Entry 7KAP (electron microscopy, 4.10 A resolution (low resolution: residue-level contacts below are approximate; hydrogen-bond / salt-bridge calls are withheld)); this record covers chains A and B of the 7 polymer chains in the assembly.

Chain A:
Protein: Protein transport protein SEC61
Organism: Saccharomyces cerevisiae BY4741
Notes: engineered mutation(s): M90L/T185I/M294I/M450L
UniProt: P32915 (SC61A_YEAST); residues 1-480 here = UniProt positions 1-480
Amino-acid sequence (480 residues; numbered 1 to 480; the number before each row is that of its first residue):
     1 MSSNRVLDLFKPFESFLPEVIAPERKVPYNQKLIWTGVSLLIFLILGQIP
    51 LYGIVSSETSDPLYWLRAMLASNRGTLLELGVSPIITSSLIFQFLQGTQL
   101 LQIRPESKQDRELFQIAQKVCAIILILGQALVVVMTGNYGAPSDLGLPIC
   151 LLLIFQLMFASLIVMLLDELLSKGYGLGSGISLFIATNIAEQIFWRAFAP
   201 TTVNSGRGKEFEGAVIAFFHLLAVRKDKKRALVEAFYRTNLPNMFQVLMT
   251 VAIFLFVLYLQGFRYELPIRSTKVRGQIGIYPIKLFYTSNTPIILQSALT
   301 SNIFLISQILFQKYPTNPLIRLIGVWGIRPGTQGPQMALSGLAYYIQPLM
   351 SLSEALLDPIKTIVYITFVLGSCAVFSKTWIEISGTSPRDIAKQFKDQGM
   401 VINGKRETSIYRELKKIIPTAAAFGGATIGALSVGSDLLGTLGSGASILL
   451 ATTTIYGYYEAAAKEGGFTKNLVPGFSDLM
Not modelled in the structure: 1-11, 56-66, 143-146, 329-335, 469-480
Sequence notes: variant Leu90 (Met in P32915), Ile185 (Thr in P32915), Ile294 (Met in P32915), Leu450 (Met in P32915)

Chain B:
Protein: Protein transport protein SBH1
Organism: Saccharomyces cerevisiae BY4741
UniProt: P52870 (SC6B1_YEAST); residue numbers follow UniProt; this construct covers 1-82
Amino-acid sequence (82 residues; each row starts with the number of its first residue):
     1 MSSPTPPGGQRTLQKRKQGSSQKVAASAPKKNTNSNNSILKIYSDEATGL
    51 RVDPLVVLFLAVGFIFSVVALHVISKVAGKLF
Not modelled in the structure: 1-50

How chain A and chain B interact:
Residue-residue contacts (29; chain A residue first):
  Leu17(A) - Arg51(B)
  Pro18(A) - Arg51(B)
  Glu19(A) - Arg51(B)
  Glu19(A) - Val52(B)
  Val20(A) - Val52(B)
  Ile21(A) - Arg51(B)
  Trp35(A) - Pro54(B)
  Trp35(A) - Leu55(B)
  Val38(A) - Leu58(B)
  Ile45(A) - Ile65(B)
  Ile49(A) - Ile65(B)
  Ile49(A) - Val68(B)
  Pro50(A) - His72(B)
  Leu51(A) - His72(B)
  Tyr52(A) - Leu71(B)
  Tyr52(A) - His72(B)
  Tyr52(A) - Ser75(B)
  Leu152(A) - Leu71(B)
  Gln156(A) - Phe64(B)
  Phe159(A) - Leu60(B)
  Phe159(A) - Phe64(B)
  Ala160(A) - Phe64(B)
  Ile163(A) - Leu60(B)
  Ile163(A) - Ala61(B)
  Ile163(A) - Phe64(B)
  Leu166(A) - Val57(B)
  Leu170(A) - Pro54(B)
  Leu170(A) - Val57(B)
  Tyr175(A) - Pro54(B)
Also at the interface, not in a pair above, chain A (25 interface residues in all): Ile42, Leu46, Leu77, Phe155, Leu167
Also at the interface, not in a pair above, chain B (16 interface residues in all): Val62, Val69

Overview:
25 residues of chain A face 16 of chain B across their interface.
Here chain A is Protein transport protein SEC61 and chain B is Protein transport protein SBH1, both from
Saccharomyces cerevisiae BY4741. Entry 7KAP (Cryo-EM structure of the Sec complex from S. cerevisiae, Sec61
pore mutant, class with Sec62, conformation ...) was determined by electron microscopy, deposited together
with 7KAH, 7KAI, 7KAJ, 7KAK, 7KAL, 7KAM and 8 further entries.
